7NPV - chains C4 and D9 of the 24 polymer chains in the assembly; structure by electron microscopy, 6.66 A resolution (low resolution: residue-level contacts below are approximate; hydrogen-bond / salt-bridge calls are withheld).

Chain C4:
Name: ESX-5 secretion system protein EccC5
Organism: Mycobacterium tuberculosis (strain ATCC 25618 / H37Rv)
Reference sequence: P9WNA5 (ECCC5_MYCTU); residues 1-1391 here = UniProt positions 1-1391
Chain sequence (1391 residues; numbered 1 to 1391; the number before each row is that of its first residue):
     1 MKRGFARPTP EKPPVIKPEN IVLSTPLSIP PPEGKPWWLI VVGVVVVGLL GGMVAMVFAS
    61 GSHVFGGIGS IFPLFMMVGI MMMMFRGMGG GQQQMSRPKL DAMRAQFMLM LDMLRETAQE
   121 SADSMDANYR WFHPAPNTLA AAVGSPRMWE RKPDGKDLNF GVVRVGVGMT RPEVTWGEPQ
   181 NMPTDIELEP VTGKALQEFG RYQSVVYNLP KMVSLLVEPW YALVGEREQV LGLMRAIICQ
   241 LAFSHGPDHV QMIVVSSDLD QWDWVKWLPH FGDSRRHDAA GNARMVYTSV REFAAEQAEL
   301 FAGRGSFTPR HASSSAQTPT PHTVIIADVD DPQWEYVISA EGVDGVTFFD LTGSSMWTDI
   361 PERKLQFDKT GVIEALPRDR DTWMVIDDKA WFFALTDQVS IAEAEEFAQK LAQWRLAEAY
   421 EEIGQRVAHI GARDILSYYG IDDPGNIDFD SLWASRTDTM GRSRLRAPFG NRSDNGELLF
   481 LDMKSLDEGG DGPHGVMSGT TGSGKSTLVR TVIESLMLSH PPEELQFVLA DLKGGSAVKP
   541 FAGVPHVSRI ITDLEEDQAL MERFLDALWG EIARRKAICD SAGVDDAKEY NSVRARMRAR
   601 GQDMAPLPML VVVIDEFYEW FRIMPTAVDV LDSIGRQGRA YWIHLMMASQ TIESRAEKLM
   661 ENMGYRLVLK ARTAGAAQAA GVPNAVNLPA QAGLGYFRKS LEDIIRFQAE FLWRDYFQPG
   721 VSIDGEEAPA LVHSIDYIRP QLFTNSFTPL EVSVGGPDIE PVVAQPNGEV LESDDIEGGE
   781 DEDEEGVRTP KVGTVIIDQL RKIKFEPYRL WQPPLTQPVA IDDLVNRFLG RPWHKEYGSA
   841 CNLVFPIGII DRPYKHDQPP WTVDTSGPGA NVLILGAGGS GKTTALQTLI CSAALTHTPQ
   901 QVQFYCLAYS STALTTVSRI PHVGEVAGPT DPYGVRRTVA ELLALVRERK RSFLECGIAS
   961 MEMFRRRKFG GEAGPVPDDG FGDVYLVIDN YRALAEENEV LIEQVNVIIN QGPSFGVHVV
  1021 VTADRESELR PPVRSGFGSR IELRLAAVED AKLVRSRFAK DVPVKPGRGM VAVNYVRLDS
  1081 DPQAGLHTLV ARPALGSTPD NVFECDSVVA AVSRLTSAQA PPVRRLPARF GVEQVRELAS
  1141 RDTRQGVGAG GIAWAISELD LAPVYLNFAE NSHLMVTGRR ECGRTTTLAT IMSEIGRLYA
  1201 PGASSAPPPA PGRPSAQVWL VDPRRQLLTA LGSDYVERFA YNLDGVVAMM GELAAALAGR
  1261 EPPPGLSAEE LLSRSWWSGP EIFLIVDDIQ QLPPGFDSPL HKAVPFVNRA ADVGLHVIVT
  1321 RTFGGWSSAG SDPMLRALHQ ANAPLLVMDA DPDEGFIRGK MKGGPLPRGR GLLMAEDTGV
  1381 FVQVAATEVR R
Unresolved in the structure: 275-284, 417-1391
Curated features (UniProtKB/Swiss-Prot):
  - binding site (ATP): G499 to S506, G876 to T883, G1178 to T1185

Chain D9:
Name: ESX-5 secretion system protein EccD5
Organism: Mycobacterium tuberculosis (strain ATCC 25618 / H37Rv)
Reference sequence: P9WNP9 (ECCD5_MYCTU); numbering as in UniProt (aligned over 1-503)
Chain sequence (503 residues; numbered 1 to 503; the number before each row is that of its first residue):
     1 MTAVADAPQA DIEGVASPQA VVVGVMAGEG VQIGVLLDAN APVSVMTDPL LKVVNSRLRE
    61 LGEAPLEATG RGRWALCLVD GAPLRATQSL TEQDVYDGDR LWIRFIADTE RRSQVIEHIS
   121 TAVASDLSKR FARIDPIVAV QVGASMVATG VVLATGVLGW WRWHHNTWLT TIYTAVIGVL
   181 VLAVAMLLLM RAKTDADRRV ADIMLMSAIM PVTVAAAAAP PGPVGSPQAV LGFGVLTVAA
   241 ALALRFTGRR LGIYTTIVII GALTMLAALA RMVAATSAVT LLSSLLLICV VAYHAAPALS
   301 RRLAGIRLPV FPSATSRWVF EARPDLPTTV VVSGGSAPVL EGPSSVRDVL LQAERARSFL
   361 SGLLTGLGVM VVVCMTSLCD PHTGQRWLPL ILAGFTSGFL LLRGRSYVDR WQSITLAGTA
   421 VIIAAAVCVR YALELSSPLA VSIVAAILVL LPAAGMAAAA HVPHTIYSPL FRKFVEWIEY
   481 LCLMPIFPLA LWLMNVYAAI RYR
Unresolved in the structure: 1-18

Interface between chain C4 and chain D9:
Residue-residue contacts (37):
  M1(C4) - A20(D9)
  M1(C4) - A39(D9)
  M1(C4) - L90(D9)
  M1(C4) - T91(D9)
  M1(C4) - V95(D9)
  M1(C4) - Y96(D9)
  M1(C4) - D97(D9)
  K2(C4) - D97(D9)
  R3(C4) - Y96(D9)
  L23(C4) - F320(D9)
  I68(C4) - R503(D9)
  M169(C4) - D325(D9)
  M169(C4) - P327(D9)
  M182(C4) - W318(D9)
  Q197(C4) - S313(D9)
  Q197(C4) - W318(D9)
  G200(C4) - F320(D9)
  R201(C4) - D325(D9)
  Y202(C4) - D325(D9)
  Y202(C4) - S345(D9)
  V205(C4) - P324(D9)
  Y207(C4) - D325(D9)
  Y207(C4) - P327(D9)
  Y207(C4) - P343(D9)
  N208(C4) - L340(D9)
  W267(C4) - V22(D9)
  W391(C4) - R323(D9)
  W391(C4) - L326(D9)
  F392(C4) - L326(D9)
  L395(C4) - P338(D9)
  L395(C4) - V339(D9)
  L395(C4) - L340(D9)
  E406(C4) - R100(D9)
  Q409(C4) - G98(D9)
  Q409(C4) - R100(D9)
  A412(C4) - D97(D9)
  Q413(C4) - D97(D9)
Also at the interface, not in a pair above, chain C4 (30 interface residues in all): V167, W176, E178, P183, D185, K194, S204, E405
Also at the interface, not in a pair above, chain D9 (33 interface residues in all): V21, V23, G24, Q32, D99, F311, R317, A322, V346

Summary:
30 residues of chain C4 face 33 of chain D9 across their interface. From UniProt: 24 ATP-binding residues on
chain C4.
Chain C4 is ESX-5 secretion system protein EccC5 and chain D9 is ESX-5 secretion system protein EccD5, both
from Mycobacterium tuberculosis (strain ATCC 25618 / H37Rv); the structure, MycP5-free ESX-5 inner membrane
complex, State II, was determined by electron microscopy together with 7NP7, 7NPR, 7NPU, 7NPS and 7NPT from
the same study.
